Entry 5MJA (X-ray diffraction, 2.14 A resolution); this record covers chain A.

Chain A:
Protein: Ephrin type-B receptor 1
Source organism: Homo sapiens
Notes: EC 2.7.10.1
Reference sequence: P54762 (EPHB1_HUMAN); residues 602-896 here = UniProt positions 602-896
Amino-acid sequence (305 residues; numbered 592 to 896; the number before each row is that of its first residue):
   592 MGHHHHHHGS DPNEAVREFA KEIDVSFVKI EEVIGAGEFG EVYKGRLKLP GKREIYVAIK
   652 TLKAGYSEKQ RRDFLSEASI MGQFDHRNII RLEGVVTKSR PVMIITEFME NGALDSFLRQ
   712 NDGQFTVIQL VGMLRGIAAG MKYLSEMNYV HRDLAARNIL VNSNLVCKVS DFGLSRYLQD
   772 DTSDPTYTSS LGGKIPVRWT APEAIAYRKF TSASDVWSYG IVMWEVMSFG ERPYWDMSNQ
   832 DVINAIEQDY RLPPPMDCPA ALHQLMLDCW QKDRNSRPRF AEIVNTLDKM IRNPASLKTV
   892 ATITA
Disordered / not traced: 592-608, 770-775, 782-786, 893-896
Construct notes: initiating methionine (592); expression tag (593-601); conflict Arg678 (Pro in P54762), Ser736 (Ala in P54762)
Modified residues: Tyr647 (O-phosphotyrosine; PTR); Tyr778 (O-phosphotyrosine; PTR)
Residues lining bound ligands: 7O3 (2-chloranyl-N-[4-[(2-chloranyl-5-oxidanyl-phenyl)amino]quinazolin-7-yl]ethanamide): Ile625, Val633, Ala649, Ile650, Lys651, Glu668, Met672, Ile681, Ile695, Thr697, Glu698, Phe699, Met700, Glu701, Gly703, Leu751, Ser761, Asp762
Curated features (UniProtKB/Swiss-Prot):
  - active site: Asp744 (Proton acceptor)
  - binding site (ATP): Ile625 to Val633, Lys651
  - natural variant: Ser707 (S707T: In an ovarian undifferentiated carcinoma sample), Ile719 (I719V: In a gastric adenocarcinoma sample), Arg743 (R743Q: In a gastric adenocarcinoma sample)
  - mutagenesis: Lys651 (K651R: Kinase-dead mutant. Unable to autophosphorylate, to interact with SH2 domain-containing interactors, to activate the MAPK/ERK and JUN signaling cascades. Not ubiquitinated by CBL), Tyr778 (Y778F: Loss of interaction with SHC1)
What the authors report for this chain:
  - mutagenesis - T697G (7.4-fold), G703C: decreased catalytic activity
  - mutagenesis - G703C: unchanged binding to ATP
  - mutagenesis - T697G (3 fold): decreased binding to ATP

Summary:
Chain A binds compound 7O3. Curated annotation (UniProt) lists active-site residue Asp744, 10 ATP-binding
residues and 2 mutagenesis sites. From the paper: T697G and G703C reduce catalytic activity; T697G reduces
binding to ATP.
Chain A is Ephrin type-B receptor 1 (Homo sapiens); the structure, Kinase domain of human EphB1 bound to a
quinazoline-based inhibitor, was determined by X-ray diffraction (same publication as 5MJB).
